Entry 7VXB (electron microscopy, 3.90 A resolution); this record covers chains D and A of the 4 polymer chains in the assembly.

# Chain D
Molecule: Spike glycoprotein
Source organism: Severe acute respiratory syndrome coronavirus 2
Reference sequence: P0DTC2 (SPIKE_SARS2); residue numbers follow UniProt; this construct covers 1-1208
Chain sequence (1261 residues; numbered 1 to 1261; the number before each row is that of its first residue):
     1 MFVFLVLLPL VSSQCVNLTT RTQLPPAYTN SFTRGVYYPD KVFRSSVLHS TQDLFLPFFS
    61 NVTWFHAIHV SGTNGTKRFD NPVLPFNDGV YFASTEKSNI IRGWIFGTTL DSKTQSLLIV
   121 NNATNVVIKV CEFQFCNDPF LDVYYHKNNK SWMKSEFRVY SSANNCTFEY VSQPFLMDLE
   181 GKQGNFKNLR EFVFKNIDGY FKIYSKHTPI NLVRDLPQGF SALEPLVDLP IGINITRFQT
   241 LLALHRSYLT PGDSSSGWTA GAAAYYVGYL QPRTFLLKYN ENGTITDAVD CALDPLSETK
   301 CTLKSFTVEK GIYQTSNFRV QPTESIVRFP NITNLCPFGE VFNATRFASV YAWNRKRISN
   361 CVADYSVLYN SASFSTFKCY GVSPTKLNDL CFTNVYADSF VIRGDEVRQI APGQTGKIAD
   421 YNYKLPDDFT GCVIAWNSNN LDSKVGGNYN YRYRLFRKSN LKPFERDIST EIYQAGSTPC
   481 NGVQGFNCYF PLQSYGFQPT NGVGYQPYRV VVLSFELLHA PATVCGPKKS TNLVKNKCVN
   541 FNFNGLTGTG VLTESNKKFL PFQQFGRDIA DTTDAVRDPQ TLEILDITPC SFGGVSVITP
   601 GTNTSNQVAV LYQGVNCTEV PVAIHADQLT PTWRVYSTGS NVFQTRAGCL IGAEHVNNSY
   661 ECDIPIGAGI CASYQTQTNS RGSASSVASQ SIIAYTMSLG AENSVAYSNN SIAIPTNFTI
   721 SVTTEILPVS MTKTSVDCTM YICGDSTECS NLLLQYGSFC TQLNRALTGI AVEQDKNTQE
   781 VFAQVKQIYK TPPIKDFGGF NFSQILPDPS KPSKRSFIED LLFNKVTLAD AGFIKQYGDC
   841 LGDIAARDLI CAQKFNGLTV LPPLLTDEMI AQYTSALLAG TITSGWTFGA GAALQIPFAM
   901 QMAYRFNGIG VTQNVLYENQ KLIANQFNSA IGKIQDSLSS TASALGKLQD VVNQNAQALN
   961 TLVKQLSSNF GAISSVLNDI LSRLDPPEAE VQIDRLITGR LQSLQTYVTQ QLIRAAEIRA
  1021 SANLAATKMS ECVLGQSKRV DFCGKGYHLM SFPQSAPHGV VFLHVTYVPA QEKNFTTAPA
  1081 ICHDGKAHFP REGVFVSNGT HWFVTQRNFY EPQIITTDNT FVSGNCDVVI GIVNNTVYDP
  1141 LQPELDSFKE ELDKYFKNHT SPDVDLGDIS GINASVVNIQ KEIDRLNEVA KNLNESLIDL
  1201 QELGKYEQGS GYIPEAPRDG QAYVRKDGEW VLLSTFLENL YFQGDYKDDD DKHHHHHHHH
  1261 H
Unresolved in the structure: 1-13, 70-76, 248-254, 621-640, 677-688, 828-847, 1148-1261
Differences from the reference sequence: variant Asp-142 (Gly in P0DTC2), Lys-154 (Glu in P0DTC2), Arg-452 (Leu in P0DTC2), Gln-484 (Glu in P0DTC2), Gly-614 (Asp in P0DTC2), Arg-681 (Pro in P0DTC2), Gly-682 (Arg in P0DTC2), Ser-683 (Arg in P0DTC2), Ser-685 (Arg in P0DTC2), Pro-986 (Lys in P0DTC2), Pro-987 (Val in P0DTC2); expression tag (1209-1261)
Swiss-Prot annotation at these positions:
  - region: Asn-280 to Cys-301 (Putative superantigen), Arg-403 to Asp-405 (Integrin-binding motif), Asn-448 to Tyr-451, Tyr-453 to Phe-456 (Immunodominant HLA epitope recognized by the CD8+), Ser-816 to Tyr-837 (Fusion peptide 1), Lys-835 to Phe-855 (Fusion peptide 2), Asp-1163 to Glu-1202 (Heptad repeat 2)
  - site: Arg-815, Ser-816 (Cleavage)
  - glycosylation: Asn-17 (N-linked (GlcNAc...) (complex) asparagine), Asn-61 (N-linked (GlcNAc...) (hybrid) asparagine), Asn-74 (N-linked (GlcNAc...) (complex) asparagine), Asn-122 (N-linked (GlcNAc...) (hybrid) asparagine), Asn-149 (N-linked (GlcNAc...) (complex) asparagine), Asn-165 (N-linked (GlcNAc...) (complex) asparagine), Asn-234 (N-linked (GlcNAc...) (high mannose) asparagine), Asn-282 (N-linked (GlcNAc...) (complex) asparagine), Thr-323 (O-linked (GalNAc) threonine), Ser-325 (O-linked (HexNAc...) serine), Asn-331 (N-linked (GlcNAc...) (complex) asparagine), Asn-343 (N-linked (GlcNAc...) (complex) asparagine), Asn-603 (N-linked (GlcNAc...) (hybrid) asparagine), Asn-616 (N-linked (GlcNAc...) (complex) asparagine), Asn-657 (N-linked (GlcNAc...) (complex) asparagine), Thr-676 (O-linked (GlcNAc...) threonine), Thr-678 (O-linked (GlcNAc...) threonine), Asn-709 (N-linked (GlcNAc...) (high mannose) asparagine), Asn-717 (N-linked (GlcNAc...) (hybrid) asparagine), Asn-801 (N-linked (GlcNAc...) (hybrid) asparagine) and 6 more in UniProt
Disulfides: Cys-131/Cys-166, Cys-291/Cys-301, Cys-336/Cys-361, Cys-379/Cys-432, Cys-391/Cys-525, Cys-480/Cys-488, Cys-538/Cys-590, Cys-617/Cys-649, Cys-662/Cys-671, Cys-738/Cys-760, Cys-743/Cys-749, Cys-1032/Cys-1043, Cys-1082/Cys-1126

# Chain A
Molecule: Spike glycoprotein
Source organism: Severe acute respiratory syndrome coronavirus 2
Reference sequence: P0DTC2 (SPIKE_SARS2); the construct lacks a stretch of the UniProt sequence, so the offset changes along the chain: 8-76 = UniProt 1-69; 77-1208 = UniProt 77-1208
Chain sequence (1261 residues; each row starts with the number of its first residue; a row labelled like 76A-76G holds insertion residues (76A, then the next letters in order)):
     8 MFVFLVLLPL VSSQCVNLTT RTQLPPAYTN SFTRGVYYPD KVFRSSVLHS TQDLFLPFFS
    68 NVTWFHAIH
76A-76G VSGTNGT
    77 KRFDNPVLPF NDGVYFASTE KSNIIRGWIF GTTLDSKTQS LLIVNNATNV VIKVCEFQFC
   137 NDPFLDVYYH KNNKSWMKSE FRVYSSANNC TFEYVSQPFL MDLEGKQGNF KNLREFVFKN
   197 IDGYFKIYSK HTPINLVRDL PQGFSALEPL VDLPIGINIT RFQTLLALHR SYLTPGDSSS
   257 GWTAGAAAYY VGYLQPRTFL LKYNENGTIT DAVDCALDPL SETKCTLKSF TVEKGIYQTS
   317 NFRVQPTESI VRFPNITNLC PFGEVFNATR FASVYAWNRK RISNCVADYS VLYNSASFST
   377 FKCYGVSPTK LNDLCFTNVY ADSFVIRGDE VRQIAPGQTG KIADYNYKLP DDFTGCVIAW
   437 NSNNLDSKVG GNYNYRYRLF RKSNLKPFER DISTEIYQAG STPCNGVQGF NCYFPLQSYG
   497 FQPTNGVGYQ PYRVVVLSFE LLHAPATVCG PKKSTNLVKN KCVNFNFNGL TGTGVLTESN
   557 KKFLPFQQFG RDIADTTDAV RDPQTLEILD ITPCSFGGVS VITPGTNTSN QVAVLYQGVN
   617 CTEVPVAIHA DQLTPTWRVY STGSNVFQTR AGCLIGAEHV NNSYECDIPI GAGICASYQT
   677 QTNSRGSASS VASQSIIAYT MSLGAENSVA YSNNSIAIPT NFTISVTTEI LPVSMTKTSV
   737 DCTMYICGDS TECSNLLLQY GSFCTQLNRA LTGIAVEQDK NTQEVFAQVK QIYKTPPIKD
   797 FGGFNFSQIL PDPSKPSKRS FIEDLLFNKV TLADAGFIKQ YGDCLGDIAA RDLICAQKFN
   857 GLTVLPPLLT DEMIAQYTSA LLAGTITSGW TFGAGAALQI PFAMQMAYRF NGIGVTQNVL
   917 YENQKLIANQ FNSAIGKIQD SLSSTASALG KLQDVVNQNA QALNTLVKQL SSNFGAISSV
   977 LNDILSRLDP PEAEVQIDRL ITGRLQSLQT YVTQQLIRAA EIRASANLAA TKMSECVLGQ
  1037 SKRVDFCGKG YHLMSFPQSA PHGVVFLHVT YVPAQEKNFT TAPAICHDGK AHFPREGVFV
  1097 SNGTHWFVTQ RNFYEPQIIT TDNTFVSGNC DVVIGIVNNT VYDPLQPELD SFKEELDKYF
  1157 KNHTSPDVDL GDISGINASV VNIQKEIDRL NEVAKNLNES LIDLQELGKY EQGSGYIPEA
  1217 PRDGQAYVRK DGEWVLLSTF LENLYFQGDY KDDDDKHHHH HHHHH
Unresolved in the structure: 8-20, 76A-76G, 248-254, 621-640, 677-688, 828-853, 1148-1261
Differences from the reference sequence: variant Asp-142 (Gly in P0DTC2), Lys-154 (Glu in P0DTC2), Arg-452 (Leu in P0DTC2), Gln-484 (Glu in P0DTC2), Gly-614 (Asp in P0DTC2), Arg-681 (Pro in P0DTC2), Gly-682 (Arg in P0DTC2), Ser-683 (Arg in P0DTC2), Ser-685 (Arg in P0DTC2), Pro-986 (Lys in P0DTC2), Pro-987 (Val in P0DTC2); expression tag (1209-1261)
Swiss-Prot annotation at these positions:
  - region: Asn-280 to Cys-301 (Putative superantigen), Arg-403 to Asp-405 (Integrin-binding motif), Asn-448 to Tyr-451, Tyr-453 to Phe-456 (Immunodominant HLA epitope recognized by the CD8+), Ser-816 to Tyr-837 (Fusion peptide 1), Lys-835 to Phe-855 (Fusion peptide 2), Asp-1163 to Glu-1202 (Heptad repeat 2)
  - site: Arg-815, Ser-816 (Cleavage)
  - glycosylation: Asn-24 (N-linked (GlcNAc...) (complex) asparagine), Asn-68 (N-linked (GlcNAc...) (hybrid) asparagine), Asn-76E (N-linked (GlcNAc...) (complex) asparagine), Asn-122 (N-linked (GlcNAc...) (hybrid) asparagine), Asn-149 (N-linked (GlcNAc...) (complex) asparagine), Asn-165 (N-linked (GlcNAc...) (complex) asparagine), Asn-234 (N-linked (GlcNAc...) (high mannose) asparagine), Asn-282 (N-linked (GlcNAc...) (complex) asparagine), Thr-323 (O-linked (GalNAc) threonine), Ser-325 (O-linked (HexNAc...) serine), Asn-331 (N-linked (GlcNAc...) (complex) asparagine), Asn-343 (N-linked (GlcNAc...) (complex) asparagine), Asn-603 (N-linked (GlcNAc...) (hybrid) asparagine), Asn-616 (N-linked (GlcNAc...) (complex) asparagine), Asn-657 (N-linked (GlcNAc...) (complex) asparagine), Thr-676 (O-linked (GlcNAc...) threonine), Thr-678 (O-linked (GlcNAc...) threonine), Asn-709 (N-linked (GlcNAc...) (high mannose) asparagine), Asn-717 (N-linked (GlcNAc...) (hybrid) asparagine), Asn-801 (N-linked (GlcNAc...) (hybrid) asparagine) and 6 more in UniProt
Disulfides: Cys-131/Cys-166, Cys-291/Cys-301, Cys-336/Cys-361, Cys-379/Cys-432, Cys-391/Cys-525, Cys-480/Cys-488, Cys-538/Cys-590, Cys-617/Cys-649, Cys-662/Cys-671, Cys-738/Cys-760, Cys-743/Cys-749, Cys-1032/Cys-1043, Cys-1082/Cys-1126

# How chain D and chain A interact
Contacting residue pairs (110):
  Lys-41(D) / Phe-562(A)
  Lys-41(D) / Gln-563(A)  hydrogen bond (backbone-side chain)
  Val-42(D) / Gln-563(A)
  Val-42(D) / Arg-567(A)
  Phe-43(D) / Phe-559(A)  hydrophobic
  Phe-43(D) / Gln-563(A)  hydrogen bond (backbone-side chain)
  Phe-43(D) / Arg-567(A)
  Arg-44(D) / Asp-568(A)  hydrogen bond (side chain-backbone)
  Arg-44(D) / Asp-571(A)  salt bridge
  Val-47(D) / Ile-569(A)  hydrophobic
  Pro-225(D) / Phe-562(A)
  Leu-226(D) / Phe-562(A)
  Pro-230(D) / Arg-357(A)
  Gln-755(D) / Ser-968(A)  hydrogen bond (backbone-side chain)
  Gln-755(D) / Asn-969(A)
  Gln-755(D) / Phe-970(A)  hydrogen bond (backbone-backbone)
  Gln-755(D) / Gly-971(A)
  Tyr-756(D) / Gln-965(A)
  Ser-758(D) / Thr-961(A)
  Ser-758(D) / Gln-965(A)  hydrogen bond
  Phe-759(D) / Gln-965(A)
  Phe-759(D) / Phe-970(A)  hydrophobic
  Gln-762(D) / Thr-961(A)
  Glu-773(D) / Glu-1017(A)
  Lys-786(D) / Leu-699(A)
  Lys-786(D) / Gly-700(A)
  Gln-787(D) / Ala-701(A)
  Gln-787(D) / Asn-703(A)
  Ile-788(D) / Leu-699(A)  hydrophobic
  Ile-788(D) / Gly-700(A)
  Ile-788(D) / Ala-701(A)  hydrogen bond (backbone-backbone)
  Ile-788(D) / Glu-702(A)
  Ile-788(D) / Asn-703(A)  hydrogen bond (backbone-backbone)
  Tyr-789(D) / Asn-703(A)
  Lys-790(D) / Glu-702(A)  salt bridge
  Asp-796(D) / Tyr-707(A)  hydrogen bond (backbone-side chain)
  Asp-796(D) / Asn-709(A)  hydrogen bond
  Phe-855(D) / Pro-589(A)
  Phe-855(D) / Phe-592(A)  hydrophobic
  Pro-863(D) / Ala-668(A)
  Leu-864(D) / Pro-665(A)  hydrophobic
  Leu-864(D) / Ile-666(A)
  Leu-864(D) / Gly-667(A)
  Leu-864(D) / Gly-669(A)  hydrogen bond (backbone-backbone)
  Leu-865(D) / Met-697(A)  hydrophobic
  Thr-866(D) / Ala-668(A)
  Thr-866(D) / Gly-669(A)
  Met-869(D) / Gly-669(A)
  Met-869(D) / Thr-696(A)
  Met-869(D) / Met-697(A)  hydrophobic
  Gln-872(D) / Leu-699(A)
  Tyr-873(D) / Met-697(A)
  Tyr-873(D) / Leu-699(A)
  Thr-883(D) / Val-705(A)
  Thr-883(D) / Tyr-707(A)
  Ser-884(D) / Val-705(A)
  Trp-886(D) / Arg-1107(A)
  Ala-890(D) / Gly-1046(A)
  Ala-892(D) / Glu-1072(A)
  Ala-893(D) / Val-705(A)  hydrophobic
  Ala-893(D) / Glu-1072(A)
  Leu-894(D) / Ala-713(A)
  Leu-894(D) / Pro-715(A)
  Leu-894(D) / Glu-1072(A)
  Gln-895(D) / Val-705(A)
  Gln-895(D) / Ala-706(A)
  Gln-895(D) / Ser-711(A)  hydrogen bond
  Gln-895(D) / Ile-712(A)
  Gln-895(D) / Ala-713(A)  hydrogen bond (backbone-backbone)
  Gln-895(D) / Asn-1074(A)  hydrogen bond
  Ile-896(D) / Tyr-707(A)
  Pro-897(D) / Tyr-707(A)  hydrophobic
  Pro-897(D) / Ser-708(A)
  Pro-897(D) / Asn-709(A)
  Pro-897(D) / Ser-711(A)
  Phe-898(D) / Tyr-707(A)  hydrogen bond (backbone-side chain)
  Met-900(D) / Thr-1077(A)
  Tyr-904(D) / Arg-1107(A)
  Thr-912(D) / Phe-1121(A)
  Gln-913(D) / Pro-1090(A)
  Asn-914(D) / Phe-1089(A)
  Asn-914(D) / Ser-1123(A)  hydrogen bond
  Glu-918(D) / Ser-1123(A)
  Glu-918(D) / Gly-1124(A)
  Glu-918(D) / Val-1128(A)
  Gln-920(D) / Ile-1130(A)
  Lys-921(D) / Ile-1130(A)
  Val-963(D) / Ala-570(A)  hydrophobic
  Asn-978(D) / Thr-547(A)
  Asp-979(D) / Leu-518(A)
  Leu-981(D) / Lys-386(A)  hydrogen bond (backbone-side chain)
  Ser-982(D) / Lys-386(A)
  Ser-982(D) / Leu-390(A)
  Arg-983(D) / Gly-381(A)
  Arg-983(D) / Val-382(A)
  Arg-983(D) / Ser-383(A)  hydrogen bond (backbone-backbone)
  Arg-983(D) / Leu-517(A)
  Asp-985(D) / Ser-383(A)  hydrogen bond
  Gln-1005(D) / Thr-1006(A)
  Leu-1012(D) / Ile-1013(A)  hydrophobic
  Arg-1019(D) / Glu-1017(A)  salt bridge
  Ser-1030(D) / Val-1040(A)
  Ser-1030(D) / Asp-1041(A)
  Glu-1031(D) / Arg-1039(A)  salt bridge
  Leu-1034(D) / Val-1040(A)  hydrophobic
  Leu-1034(D) / Asp-1041(A)
  Gly-1035(D) / Val-1040(A)
  Glu-1111(D) / Ser-1123(A)
  Leu-1141(D) / Leu-1141(A)  hydrophobic
  Glu-1144(D) / Leu-1145(A)
Also at the interface, not in a pair above, chain D (81 interface residues in all): Asp-737, Met-740, Gly-757, Pro-792, Leu-861, Pro-862, Thr-887, Gly-889, Ala-899, Tyr-917, Ser-967, Leu-984, Gln-1002, Thr-1009, Thr-1027, Gln-1036, Ser-1147
Also at the interface, not in a pair above, chain A (85 interface residues in all): Asn-317, Tyr-380, Phe-565, Gly-566, Gln-613, Ala-647, Ile-670, Gly-999, Gln-1002, Thr-1009, Gln-1010, Tyr-1047, Val-1068, Pro-1069, Ala-1070, Ala-1078, Pro-1079, Val-1094, Val-1129

# Summary
Chain D and chain A form an interface of 81 and 85 residues respectively; the contacts include 19 hydrogen
bonds and 4 salt bridges. Polar pairs include Arg-44(D)/Asp-571(A), Lys-790(D)/Glu-702(A) and
Arg-1019(D)/Glu-1017(A).
Both chains are Spike glycoprotein (Severe acute respiratory syndrome coronavirus 2). Entry 7VXB (SARS-CoV-2
Kappa variant spike protein in C2b state) was determined by electron microscopy, deposited together with 7VX4,
7VX5, 7VX9, 7VXA, 7VXC, 7VXD and 3 further entries.
